Entry 7FJF (electron microscopy, 3.10 A resolution); this record covers chains b and n of the 8 polymer chains in the assembly.

== Chain b ==
Name: T-cell surface glycoprotein CD3 zeta chain
Organism: Homo sapiens
UniProtKB: P20963 (CD3Z_HUMAN); numbering as in UniProt (aligned over 1-164)
Amino-acid sequence (165 residues; numbered 1 to 165; the number before each row is that of its first residue):
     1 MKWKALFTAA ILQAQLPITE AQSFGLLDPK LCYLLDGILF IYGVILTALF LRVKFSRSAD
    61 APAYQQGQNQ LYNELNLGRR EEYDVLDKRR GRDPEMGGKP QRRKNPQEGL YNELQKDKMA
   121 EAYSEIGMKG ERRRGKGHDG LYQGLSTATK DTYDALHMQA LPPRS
Disordered / not traced: 1-25, 55-165
Construct notes: expression tag (165)
Curated features (UniProtKB/Swiss-Prot):
  - modified residue: Ser-58 (Phosphoserine), Tyr-64 (Phosphotyrosine), Tyr-72 (Phosphotyrosine), Tyr-83 (Phosphotyrosine), Tyr-111 (Phosphotyrosine), Tyr-123 (Phosphotyrosine), Tyr-142 (Phosphotyrosine), Tyr-153 (Phosphotyrosine)
Ligand contacts: cholest-5-en-3-yl hydrogen sulfate (C3S): Lys-30, Tyr-33, Leu-34, Ile-41

== Chain n ==
Name: T cell receptor beta variable 6-5, M1-specific T cell receptor beta chain, T cell receptor beta constant 2
Organism: Homo sapiens
UniProtKB: chimeric construct of A0A0K0K1A5, P0DSE2, A0A0G2JMB4: residues 1-112 from A0A0K0K1A5 (TVB65_HUMAN) positions 1-112 (same numbers); residues 121-142 from P0DSE2 positions 119-140 (UniProt number = residue number - 2); residues 143-312 from A0A0G2JMB4 positions 10-179 (UniProt number = residue number - 133)
Amino-acid sequence (312 residues; numbered 1 to 312; the number before each row is that of its first residue):
     1 MSISLLCCAA LSLLWAGPVN AGVTQTPKFQ VLKTGQSMTL QCAQDMNHEY MSWYRQDPGM
    61 GLRLIHYSVG AGITDQGEVP NGYNVSRSTT EDFPLRLLSA APSQTSVYFC ASRRRQGASG
   121 EQYFGPGTRL TVTEDLKNVF PPEVAVFEPS EAEISHTQKA TLVCLATGFY PDHVELSWWV
   181 NGKEVHSGVS TDPQPLKEQP ALNDSRYCLS SRLRVSATFW QNPRNHFRCQ VQFYGLSEND
   241 EWTQDRAKPV TQIVSAEAWG RADCGFTSES YQQGVLSATI LYEILLGKAT LYAVLVSALV
   301 LMAMVKRKDS RG
Disordered / not traced: 1-21, 309-312
Construct notes: conflict Ser-4 (Gly in A0A0K0K1A5); linker (113-120)
Curated features (UniProtKB/Swiss-Prot):
  - glycosylation: Asn-84 (N-linked (GlcNAc...) asparagine)
Disulfide bonds: Cys-42/Cys-110, Cys-164/Cys-229
Ligand contacts:
  - cholest-5-en-3-yl hydrogen sulfate (C3S), molecule 1: Gln-273, Gly-274, Ser-277, Ala-278, Leu-281, Leu-285
  - cholest-5-en-3-yl hydrogen sulfate (C3S), molecule 2: Leu-285, Ala-289, Tyr-292

== Chain b / chain n interface ==
Residue-residue contacts - 4 pairs, chain b then chain n:
  Leu-27(b) with Phe-266(n), hydrophobic
  Asp-28(b) with Phe-266(n)
  Tyr-33(b) with Ala-278(n), hydrophobic
  Asp-36(b) with Tyr-282(n)
Also at the interface, not in a pair above, chain b (5 interface residues in all): Pro-29
Also at the interface, not in a pair above, chain n (4 interface residues in all): Tyr-271

== In short ==
Chain b and chain n form an interface of 5 and 4 residues respectively. One cholest-5-en-3-yl hydrogen sulfate
molecule is bound between chain b and chain n. Chain n binds cholest-5-en-3-yl hydrogen sulfate.
Here chain b is T-cell surface glycoprotein CD3 zeta chain and chain n is T cell receptor beta variable 6-5,
M1-specific T cell receptor beta chain, T cell receptor beta constant 2, both from Homo sapiens. Entry 7FJF
(Cryo-EM structure of a membrane protein(CS)) was determined by electron microscopy (same publication as 7FJD
and 7FJE).
